3B36 - chain A; structure by X-ray diffraction, 1.50 A resolution.

[Chain A]
Name: Protein DJ-1
From: Homo sapiens
UniProt: Q99497 (PARK7_HUMAN); residues 1-189 here = UniProt positions 1-189
Amino-acid sequence (192 residues; row label = number of the first residue in the row; numbers below 1 keep their minus sign (Gly-2 is residue -2)):
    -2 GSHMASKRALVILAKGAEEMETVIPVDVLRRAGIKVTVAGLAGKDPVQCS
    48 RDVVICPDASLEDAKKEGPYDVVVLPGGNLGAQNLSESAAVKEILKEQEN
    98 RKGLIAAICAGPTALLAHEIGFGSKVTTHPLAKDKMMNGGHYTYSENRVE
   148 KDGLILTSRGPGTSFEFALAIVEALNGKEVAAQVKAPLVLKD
Unresolved in the structure: -2 to 1, 189
Sequence notes: expression tag (-2 to 0); engineered mutation Leu26 (Met in Q99497)
UniProt features mapped onto this chain:
  - active site: Cys106 (Nucleophile), His126
  - site: Asp149, Gly150 (Cleavage)
  - modified residue: Ala2 (N-acetylalanine), Tyr67 (Phosphotyrosine), Cys106 (Cysteine sulfinic acid (-SO2H)), Lys148 (N6-acetyllysine), Lys182 (N6-succinyllysine)
  - lipidation (S-palmitoyl cysteine): Cys46, Cys53, Cys106
  - cross-link: Lys130 (Glycyl lysine isopeptide (Lys-Gly) (interchain with G-Cter in SUMO))
  - natural variant: Leu10 (L10P: In PARK7; uncertain significance), Ala39 (A39S: Found in early-onset Parkinson disease with digenic inheritance), Gln45 (deletion: In PARK7), Glu64 (E64D: In PARK7), Ala104 (A104T: In PARK7), Asp149 (D149A: In PARK7), Glu163 (E163K: In PARK7; uncertain significance), Leu166 (L166P: In PARK7)
  - mutagenesis: Leu10 (L10P: Abolishes detoxification activity on methylglyocal-adducted CoA), Glu18 (E18A: Strongly decreases enzymatic activity. Almost abolishes detoxification activity on methylglyocal-adducted CoA; E18D: Strongly decreases enzymatic activity ...), Cys46 (C46A: Reduces protein stability. No effect on oxidation; C46A: Reduces protein stability. No effect on oxidation. Reduced localization in lipid rafts; when associated with A-106 ...), Val51 (V51A: Disrupts dimer formation and strongly reduces ability to eliminate hydrogen peroxide), Cys53 (C53A: Strongly reduces chaperone activity and ability to eliminate hydrogen peroxide; C53S: No effect on mitochondrial translocation neither on deglycase activity), Cys106 (C106A: Abolishes enzymatic activity. Abolishes oxidation, association with mitochondria and protease activity. No effect on chaperone activity. Reduces binding to OTUD7B ...), His126 (H126A: Strongly decreases enzymatic activity), Lys130 (K130R: Partially compensates for loss of stability; when associated with P-166), Ala179 (A179T: No effect on detoxification activity on methylglyocal-adducted CoA)
What the authors report for this chain:
  - conformationally variable residues (order/disorder transition): Leu26, Ile31

[In short]
From UniProt: active-site residues Cys106 and His126 and 9 mutagenesis sites. From the paper: conformational
variability at Leu26 and Ile31.
Chain A is Protein DJ-1 (Homo sapiens); the structure, Structure of M26L DJ-1, was determined by X-ray
diffraction, deposited together with 2RK3, 2RK4, 2RK6, 3B38 and 3B3A.
